PDB entry 6N3Q | electron microscopy, 3.68 A resolution | chains E and F of the 6 polymer chains in the assembly

# Chain E
Name: Translocation protein SEC66
From: Saccharomyces cerevisiae (strain ATCC 204508 / S288c)
UniProt: P33754 (SEC66_YEAST); residues 1-206 here = UniProt positions 1-206
Chain sequence (206 residues; each row starts with the number of its first residue):
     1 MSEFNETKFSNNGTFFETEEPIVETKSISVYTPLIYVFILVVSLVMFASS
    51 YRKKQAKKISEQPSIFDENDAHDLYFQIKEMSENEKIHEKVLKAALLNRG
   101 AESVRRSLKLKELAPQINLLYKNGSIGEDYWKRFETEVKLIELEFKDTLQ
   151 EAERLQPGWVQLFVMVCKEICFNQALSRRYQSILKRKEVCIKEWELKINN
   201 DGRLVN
Not modelled in the structure: 1-68, 204-206
UniProt features mapped onto this chain:
  - glycosylation (N-linked (GlcNAc...) asparagine): Asn-5, Asn-12

# Chain F
Name: Translocation protein SEC72
From: Saccharomyces cerevisiae (strain ATCC 204508 / S288c)
UniProt: P39742 (SEC72_YEAST); residues 1-193 here = UniProt positions 1-193
Chain sequence (193 residues; each row starts with the number of its first residue):
     1 MVTLEYNANSKLITASDAVVALSTETNIDQINVLTTSLIGETNPNFTPQP
    51 NEALSKMIKGLFESGMKNLQQKKLNEALKNVSLAIEMAQRKRAPWEAFAI
   101 QLPELHFMLRSKIDLCLILGKHLEALQDLDFLLGTGLIQPDVFVRKADCL
   151 LKLRQWEEARATCERGLALAPEDMKLRALLIETARNLAEYNGE
Not modelled in the structure: 1-2, 193

# Chain E / chain F interface
Residue-residue contacts (60; chain E residue first):
  Ala-71(E) / Asn-27(F)
  Leu-74(E) / Ile-31(F)  hydrophobic
  Gln-77(E) / Leu-4(F)
  Ile-78(E) / Leu-4(F)  hydrophobic
  Ile-87(E) / Tyr-6(F)
  His-88(E) / Tyr-6(F)
  His-88(E) / Lys-11(F)  hydrogen bond
  Lys-90(E) / Leu-38(F)
  Val-91(E) / Ile-13(F)  hydrophobic
  Val-91(E) / Thr-35(F)
  Ala-94(E) / Leu-34(F)
  Ala-94(E) / Thr-35(F)
  Ala-94(E) / Leu-38(F)  hydrophobic
  Leu-97(E) / Leu-34(F)  hydrophobic
  Asn-98(E) / Asn-27(F)  hydrogen bond (side chain-backbone)
  Asn-98(E) / Gln-30(F)
  Asn-98(E) / Ile-31(F)
  Trp-159(E) / Asn-45(F)
  Leu-162(E) / Asn-45(F)
  Leu-162(E) / Phe-46(F)
  Val-166(E) / Phe-46(F)  hydrophobic
  Val-166(E) / Pro-48(F)  hydrophobic
  Val-166(E) / Trp-95(F)  hydrophobic
  Glu-169(E) / Pro-48(F)
  Glu-169(E) / Trp-95(F)
  Glu-169(E) / Glu-96(F)
  Glu-169(E) / Ala-97(F)  hydrogen bond (side chain-backbone)
  Glu-169(E) / Phe-98(F)
  Ile-170(E) / Pro-94(F)
  Ile-170(E) / Trp-95(F)
  Phe-172(E) / Phe-98(F)  hydrophobic
  Asn-173(E) / Ala-93(F)
  Asn-173(E) / Pro-94(F)  hydrogen bond (side chain-backbone)
  Asn-173(E) / Gln-101(F)  hydrogen bond
  Gln-174(E) / Gln-30(F)  hydrogen bond
  Leu-176(E) / Phe-131(F)  hydrophobic
  Leu-176(E) / Thr-135(F)
  Ser-177(E) / Gln-89(F)
  Arg-178(E) / Gln-30(F)
  Arg-179(E) / Asp-130(F)  hydrogen bond (side chain-backbone)
  Arg-179(E) / Phe-131(F)
  Tyr-180(E) / Ile-85(F)
  Tyr-180(E) / Glu-86(F)
  Tyr-180(E) / Gln-89(F)
  Tyr-180(E) / Phe-131(F)
  Gln-181(E) / Arg-90(F)
  Ile-183(E) / Gln-127(F)
  Ile-183(E) / Phe-131(F)  hydrophobic
  Arg-186(E) / Gln-127(F)  hydrogen bond
  Lys-187(E) / Leu-123(F)
  Cys-190(E) / Leu-123(F)  hydrophobic
  Ile-191(E) / Leu-123(F)  hydrophobic
  Trp-194(E) / Leu-153(F)  hydrophobic
  Trp-194(E) / Gln-155(F)
  Ile-198(E) / Leu-123(F)  hydrophobic
  Asn-200(E) / Lys-121(F)  hydrogen bond (backbone-side chain)
  Asp-201(E) / Lys-121(F)
  Gly-202(E) / Gly-120(F)
  Gly-202(E) / Lys-121(F)
  Gly-202(E) / His-122(F)
Other interface residues (no listed pair), chain E (43 interface residues in all): Asp-70, Met-81, Lys-93, Ala-95, Gly-158, Met-165, Lys-185, Leu-196
Other interface residues (no listed pair), chain F (45 interface residues in all): Leu-22, Thr-24, Ile-28, Ile-39, Pro-44, Leu-102, Leu-109, Lys-112, Glu-124, Leu-126, Asp-128

# Overview
43 residues of chain E and 45 residues of chain F are in contact; the contacts include 9 hydrogen bonds. Polar
pairs include His-88(E)/Lys-11(F), Asn-98(E)/Asn-27(F) and Glu-169(E)/Ala-97(F).
Here chain E is Translocation protein SEC66 and chain F is Translocation protein SEC72, both from
Saccharomyces cerevisiae (strain ATCC 204508 / S288c). Entry 6N3Q (Cryo-EM structure of the yeast Sec complex)
was determined by electron microscopy.
